Entry 7NJO (electron microscopy, 2.92 A resolution); this record covers chains D and G of the 20 polymer chains in the assembly.

== Chain D ==
Name: ATP synthase subunit beta
From: Mycolicibacterium smegmatis (strain ATCC 700084 / mc(2)155)
Notes: EC 7.1.2.2
UniProt: A0R200 (ATPB_MYCS2); numbering as in UniProt (aligned over 1-475)
Amino-acid sequence (475 residues; each row starts with the number of its first residue):
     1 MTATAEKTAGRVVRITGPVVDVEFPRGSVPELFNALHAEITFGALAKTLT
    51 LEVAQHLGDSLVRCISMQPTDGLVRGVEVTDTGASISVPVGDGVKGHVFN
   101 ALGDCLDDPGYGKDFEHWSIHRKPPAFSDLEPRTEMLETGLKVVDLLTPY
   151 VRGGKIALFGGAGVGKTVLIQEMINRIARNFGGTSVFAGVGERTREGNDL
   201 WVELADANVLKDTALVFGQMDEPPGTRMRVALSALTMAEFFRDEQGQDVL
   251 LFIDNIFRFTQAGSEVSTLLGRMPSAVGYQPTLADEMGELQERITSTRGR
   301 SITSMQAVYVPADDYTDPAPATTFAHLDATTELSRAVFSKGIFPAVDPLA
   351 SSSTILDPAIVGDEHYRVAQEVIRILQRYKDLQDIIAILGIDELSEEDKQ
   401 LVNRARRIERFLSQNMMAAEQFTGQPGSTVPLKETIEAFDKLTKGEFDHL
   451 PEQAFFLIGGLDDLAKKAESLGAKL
Not modelled in the structure: 1-7
Ion coordination: Mg2+: Thr167 (together with ADP)
Small-molecule neighbours: ADP (adenosine-5'-diphosphate): Gly161, Ala162, Gly163, Val164, Gly165, Lys166, Thr167, Val168, Glu196, Phe338, Phe343, Met416, Ala419, Phe422, Thr423

== Chain G ==
Name: ATP synthase gamma chain
From: Mycobacterium smegmatis (strain ATCC 700084 / mc(2)155)
UniProt: A0R201 (ATPG_MYCS2); numbering as in UniProt (aligned over 1-307)
Amino-acid sequence (307 residues; each row starts with the number of its first residue):
     1 MAATLRELRGRIRSAGSIKKITKAQELIATSRIAKAQARVEAARPYAAEI
    51 TNMLTELAGASALDHPLLVERKQPKRAGVLVVSSDRGLCGAYNANVLRRA
   101 EELFSLLRDEGKDPVLYVVGRKALGYFSFRQRTVVESWTGFSERPTYENA
   151 REIADTLVNAFMAGADDEGDDAGADGILGVDELHIVFTEFRSMLSQTAVA
   201 RRAAPMEVEYVGEVETGPRTLYSFEPDPETLFDALLPRYIATRVYAALLE
   251 AAASESASRRRAMKSATDNADDLIKALTLAANRERQAQITQEISEIVGGA
   301 NALAGSK
Not modelled in the structure: 1-2, 214-219, 305-307

== How chain D and chain G interact ==
Pairs across the interface - 23 pairs, chain D then chain G:
  Thr268(D) - Leu303(G)
  Gly271(D) - Leu303(G)
  Arg272(D) - Leu303(G)
  Met273(D) - Ala300(G)  hydrophobic
  Pro274(D) - Ile296(G)
  Pro274(D) - Gly299(G)
  Ser275(D) - Ile296(G)
  Ala276(D) - Glu292(G)
  Val277(D) - Glu292(G)
  Ala312(D) - Arg6(G)
  Asp313(D) - Arg6(G)  hydrogen bond (backbone-side chain)
  Asp314(D) - Arg6(G)  salt bridge
  Asp384(D) - Ser14(G)
  Asp384(D) - Ile18(G)
  Ile385(D) - Ser17(G)
  Ile385(D) - Ile18(G)  hydrophobic
  Ile385(D) - Ile21(G)  hydrophobic
  Ile388(D) - Ile18(G)  hydrophobic
  Leu389(D) - Ile18(G)  hydrophobic
  Leu389(D) - Leu88(G)  hydrophobic
  Glu393(D) - Gln25(G)
  Glu393(D) - Arg86(G)  salt bridge
  Glu393(D) - Leu88(G)

== Summary ==
16 residues of chain D face 13 of chain G across their interface; the contacts include 1 hydrogen bond and 2
salt bridges. Polar pairs include Asp314(D)-Arg6(G), Glu393(D)-Arg86(G) and Asp313(D)-Arg6(G). Chain D binds
ADP.
Here chain D is ATP synthase subunit beta (Mycolicibacterium smegmatis (strain ATCC 700084 / mc(2)155)) and
chain G is ATP synthase gamma chain (Mycobacterium smegmatis (strain ATCC 700084 / mc(2)155)). Entry 7NJO
(Mycobacterium smegmatis ATP synthase state 1e) was determined by electron microscopy (same publication as
7NJK, 7NJL, 7NJM, 7NJN, 7NJP, 7NJQ and 20 further entries).
